Entry 7RDQ (electron microscopy, 3.00 A resolution); this record covers chains D and G of the 9 polymer chains in the assembly.

Chain D:
Name: DNA-directed RNA polymerase subunit beta'
From: Thermus thermophilus HB8
Notes: EC 2.7.7.6
UniProt: Q8RQE8 (RPOC_THET8); residue numbers follow UniProt; this construct covers 1-1524
Sequence (1524 residues; numbered 1 to 1524; the number before each row is that of its first residue):
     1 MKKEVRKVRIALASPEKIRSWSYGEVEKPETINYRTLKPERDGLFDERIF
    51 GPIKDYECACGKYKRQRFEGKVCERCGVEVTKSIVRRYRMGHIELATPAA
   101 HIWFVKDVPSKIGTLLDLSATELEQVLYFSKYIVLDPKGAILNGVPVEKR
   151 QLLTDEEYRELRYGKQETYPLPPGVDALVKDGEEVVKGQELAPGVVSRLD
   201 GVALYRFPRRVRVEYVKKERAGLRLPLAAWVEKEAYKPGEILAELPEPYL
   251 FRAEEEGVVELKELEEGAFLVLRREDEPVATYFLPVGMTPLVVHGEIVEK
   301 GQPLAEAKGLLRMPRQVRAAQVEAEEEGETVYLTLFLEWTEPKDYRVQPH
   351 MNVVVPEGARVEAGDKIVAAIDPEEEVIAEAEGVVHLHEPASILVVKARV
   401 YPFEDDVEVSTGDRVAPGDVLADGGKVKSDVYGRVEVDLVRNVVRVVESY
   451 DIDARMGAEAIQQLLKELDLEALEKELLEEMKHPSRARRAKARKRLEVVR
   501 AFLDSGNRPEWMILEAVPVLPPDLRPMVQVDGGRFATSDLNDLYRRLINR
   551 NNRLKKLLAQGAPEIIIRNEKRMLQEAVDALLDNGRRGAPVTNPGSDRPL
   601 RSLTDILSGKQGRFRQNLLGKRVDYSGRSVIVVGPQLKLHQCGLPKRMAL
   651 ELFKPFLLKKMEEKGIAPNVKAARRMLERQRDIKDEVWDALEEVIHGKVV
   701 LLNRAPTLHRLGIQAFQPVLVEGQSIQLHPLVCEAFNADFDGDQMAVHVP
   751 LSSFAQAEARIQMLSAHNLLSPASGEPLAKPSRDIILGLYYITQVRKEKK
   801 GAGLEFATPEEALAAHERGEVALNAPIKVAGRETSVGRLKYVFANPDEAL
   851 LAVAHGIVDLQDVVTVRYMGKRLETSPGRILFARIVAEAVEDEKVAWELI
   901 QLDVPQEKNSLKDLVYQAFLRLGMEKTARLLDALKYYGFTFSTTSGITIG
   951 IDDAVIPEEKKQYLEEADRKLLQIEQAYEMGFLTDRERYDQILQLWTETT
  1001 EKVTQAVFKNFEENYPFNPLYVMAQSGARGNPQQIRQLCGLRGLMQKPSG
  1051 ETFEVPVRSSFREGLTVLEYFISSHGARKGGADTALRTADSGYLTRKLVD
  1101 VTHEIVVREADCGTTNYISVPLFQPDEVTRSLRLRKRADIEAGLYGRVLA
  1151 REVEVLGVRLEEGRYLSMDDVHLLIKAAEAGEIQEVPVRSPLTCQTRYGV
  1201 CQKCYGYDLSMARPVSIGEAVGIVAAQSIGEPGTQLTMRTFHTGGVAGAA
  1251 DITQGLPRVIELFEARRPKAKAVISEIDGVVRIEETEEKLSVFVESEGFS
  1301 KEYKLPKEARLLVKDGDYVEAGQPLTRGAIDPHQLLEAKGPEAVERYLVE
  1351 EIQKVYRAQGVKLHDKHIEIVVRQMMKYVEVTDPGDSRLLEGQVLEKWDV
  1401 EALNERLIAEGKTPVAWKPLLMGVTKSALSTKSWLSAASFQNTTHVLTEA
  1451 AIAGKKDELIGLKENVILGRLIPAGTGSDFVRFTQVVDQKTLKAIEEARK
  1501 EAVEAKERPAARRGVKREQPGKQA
Unresolved in the structure: 1-2, 219-337, 1238-1252, 1503-1524
Metal / ion sites: Zn2+ site 1: Cys58, Cys60, Cys73, Cys76; Mg2+ site 1: Asp739, Asp743 (shared with 1 residue of chain I); Mg2+ site 2 near Lys840 (its only coordinating residue here); Mg2+ site 3: Trp897, Glu898, Ile900; Zn2+ site 2: Cys1112, Cys1194, Cys1201, Cys1204

Chain G:
Molecule: DNA (31-MER) template strand
Sequence (33 nucleotides; each row starts with the number of its first residue):
     1 CCTGCATCCGTGCCCTGAGGGTAATAAGCACAC
Unresolved in the structure: 1-2

How chain D and chain G interact:
Pairs across the interface (19):
  Arg586(D) with DG10(G), salt bridge to the phosphate
  Gly595(D) with DA23(G), base contact
  Ser596(D) with DA23(G), hydrogen bond to the base
  Lys610(D) with DC13(G), salt bridge to the phosphate; DC14(G), salt bridge to the phosphate
  Arg615(D) with DG12(G), salt bridge to the phosphate; DC14(G), salt bridge to the phosphate
  Arg622(D) with DT16(G), salt bridge to the phosphate
  Arg628(D) with DT16(G), sugar contact
  Ala705(D) with DC15(G), sugar contact
  Thr1088(D) with DC13(G), hydrogen bond to the base
  Ala1089(D) with DG12(G), phosphate contact; DC13(G), base contact
  Gly1092(D) with DC13(G), sugar contact
  Tyr1093(D) with DT11(G), phosphate contact; DG12(G), sugar contact
  Gln1441(D) with DT11(G), phosphate contact
  Asn1442(D) with DG10(G), phosphate contact; DT11(G), hydrogen bond to the phosphate
Other interface residues (no listed pair), chain D (17 interface residues in all): Lys106, Pro706, Ala1085
Other interface residues (no listed pair), chain G (9 interface residues in all): DC9

Summary:
Chain D and chain G form an interface of 17 and 9 residues respectively; the contacts include 3 hydrogen bonds
and 6 salt bridges. Among the polar pairs are Ser596(D)-DA23(G), Thr1088(D)-DC13(G) and Asn1442(D)-DT11(G).
Cys58(D), Cys60(D), Cys73(D) and Cys76(D) coordinate Zn2+ site 1.
Chain D is DNA-directed RNA polymerase subunit beta' (Thermus thermophilus HB8) and chain G is DNA (31-MER)
template strand; the structure, Cryo-EM structure of Thermus thermophilus reiterative transcription complex
with 11nt oligo-G RNA, was determined by electron microscopy together with 7MLB, 7MLI and 7MLJ from the same
study.
